PDB entry 9MIZ | X-ray diffraction, 1.40 A resolution | chain A

# Chain A
Protein: Fatty acid-binding protein, adipocyte
Source organism: Homo sapiens
UniProt: P15090 (FABP4_HUMAN); residues 0-131 here correspond to UniProt positions 1-132 (UniProt number = residue number + 1)
Chain sequence (134 residues; numbered -2 to 131; the number before each row is that of its first residue; numbers below 1 keep their minus sign (Gly-2 is residue -2)):
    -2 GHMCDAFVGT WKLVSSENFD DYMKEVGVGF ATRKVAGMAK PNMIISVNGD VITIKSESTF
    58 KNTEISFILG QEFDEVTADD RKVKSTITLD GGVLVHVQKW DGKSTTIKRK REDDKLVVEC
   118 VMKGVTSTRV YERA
Differences from the reference sequence: expression tag (-2 to -1)
Residues lining bound ligands: nonadecafluorodecanoic acid (A1BLY): Phe16, Tyr19, Met20, Val25, Thr29, Ala33, Met40, Ser53, Thr74, Ala75, Asp76, Arg78, Ile104, Arg106, Val115, Cys117, Arg126, Tyr128
From the paper describing this entry:
  - binding site for nonadecafluorodecanoic acid: Phe16, Thr29, Ala33, Ser53, Ala75, Asp76
  - conformationally variable residues (side-chain flip): Phe57

# Overview
Bound to chain A: nonadecafluorodecanoic acid. The paper reports a binding site for nonadecafluorodecanoic
acid at Phe16, Thr29 and Ala33 among others; conformational variability at Phe57.
Chain A is Fatty acid-binding protein, adipocyte (Homo sapiens); the structure, Fatty Acid Binding Protein 4
(FABP4) Complexed with Perfluorodecanoic Acid (PFDA), was determined by X-ray diffraction (same publication as
9MIW, 9MP2, 9OB7 and 9OB8).
